9ITN - chains V and Z of the 16 polymer chains in the assembly; structure by electron microscopy, 3.48 A resolution.

== Chain V ==
Molecule: ATP synthase subunit b
From: Chloroflexus aurantiacus J-10-fl
UniProt: A9WGS8 (ATPF_CHLAA); numbering as in UniProt (aligned over 1-164)
Sequence (164 residues; row label = number of the first residue in the row):
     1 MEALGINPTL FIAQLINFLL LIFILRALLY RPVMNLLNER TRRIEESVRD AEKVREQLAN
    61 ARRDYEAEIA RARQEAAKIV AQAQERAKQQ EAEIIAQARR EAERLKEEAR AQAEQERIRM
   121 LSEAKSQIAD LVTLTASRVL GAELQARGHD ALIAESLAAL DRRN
Not modelled in the structure: 1-4, 159-164

== Chain Z ==
Molecule: ATP synthase subunit a
From: Chloroflexus aurantiacus J-10-fl
UniProt: A9WGT0 (A9WGT0_CHLAA); numbering as in UniProt (aligned over 1-312)
Sequence (312 residues; each row starts with the number of its first residue):
     1 MSTRTRNILI IVGALIISIA SRFFLYTGPP HVEVAAEVIF DGIPGFPITN SFVVAIIIDI
    61 FVIALAVAAT RNLQMVPRGL QNVMEFILES LYNLFRNINA KYVATAFPLV ATIFLFVLFG
   121 NWFGLLPGVG SIGVCHEKKE EHAVVDERLA LAAPAAPLSS VAAAEGEEIH DTCAAQGKKL
   181 VPLFRAPAAD LNFTFAIAVI SFVFIEYWGF RALGPGYLKK FFNTNGIMSF VGIIEFISEL
   241 VKPFALAFRL FGNIFAGEVL LVVMAFLVPL LLPLPFYGFE VFVGFIQALI FALLTYAFLN
   301 IAVTGHDEEH AH
Not modelled in the structure: 1-11, 137-168, 305-312
Disulfides: Cys-135/Cys-173

== Chain V / chain Z interface ==
Pairs across the interface (58):
  Gly-5(V) / Ala-35(Z)
  Gly-5(V) / Ala-36(Z)
  Gly-5(V) / Glu-37(Z)  hydrogen bond (backbone-side chain)
  Gly-5(V) / Asn-192(Z)
  Ile-6(V) / Asn-192(Z)
  Asn-7(V) / Asn-192(Z)
  Thr-9(V) / Phe-46(Z)
  Leu-10(V) / Glu-37(Z)
  Leu-10(V) / Pro-47(Z)
  Leu-10(V) / Thr-49(Z)
  Leu-10(V) / Asn-192(Z)
  Phe-11(V) / Phe-195(Z)  hydrophobic
  Phe-11(V) / Val-199(Z)  hydrophobic
  Ala-13(V) / Phe-52(Z)
  Gln-14(V) / Phe-52(Z)
  Gln-14(V) / Ala-55(Z)
  Gln-14(V) / Asp-190(Z)
  Gln-14(V) / Asn-192(Z)
  Gln-14(V) / Phe-193(Z)
  Leu-15(V) / Ala-196(Z)
  Asn-17(V) / Asp-59(Z)  hydrogen bond
  Asn-17(V) / Phe-116(Z)
  Phe-18(V) / Thr-112(Z)
  Phe-18(V) / Ile-113(Z)  hydrophobic
  Phe-18(V) / Phe-116(Z)  hydrophobic
  Phe-18(V) / Ile-197(Z)  hydrophobic
  Leu-19(V) / Ile-200(Z)  hydrophobic
  Leu-21(V) / Asp-59(Z)
  Leu-21(V) / Phe-116(Z)  hydrophobic
  Ile-22(V) / Leu-109(Z)  hydrophobic
  Ile-22(V) / Thr-112(Z)
  Ile-24(V) / Ile-63(Z)  hydrophobic
  Leu-25(V) / Thr-112(Z)
  Arg-26(V) / Thr-105(Z)
  Arg-26(V) / Pro-108(Z)
  Leu-28(V) / Ala-66(Z)  hydrophobic
  Leu-28(V) / Val-67(Z)  hydrophobic
  Leu-28(V) / Thr-70(Z)  hydrogen bond (backbone-side chain)
  Leu-29(V) / Ala-66(Z)  hydrophobic
  Leu-29(V) / Met-84(Z)  hydrophobic
  Leu-29(V) / Leu-88(Z)
  Tyr-30(V) / Phe-107(Z)  hydrophobic
  Tyr-30(V) / Pro-108(Z)
  Tyr-30(V) / Ala-111(Z)  hydrogen bond (side chain-backbone)
  Tyr-30(V) / Thr-112(Z)  hydrogen bond (side chain-backbone)
  Pro-32(V) / Leu-73(Z)  hydrophobic
  Val-33(V) / Leu-73(Z)  hydrophobic
  Val-33(V) / Gln-81(Z)
  Val-33(V) / Leu-88(Z)  hydrophobic
  Met-34(V) / Leu-88(Z)
  Met-34(V) / Tyr-92(Z)  hydrophobic
  Met-34(V) / Phe-107(Z)  hydrophobic
  Leu-36(V) / Leu-73(Z)
  Leu-36(V) / Glu-85(Z)
  Glu-39(V) / Met-75(Z)
  Arg-40(V) / Met-75(Z)  hydrogen bond (side chain-backbone)
  Arg-40(V) / Pro-77(Z)
  Arg-40(V) / Glu-85(Z)  salt bridge
Interface residues without a listed pair, chain V (28 interface residues in all): Leu-37, Arg-43
Interface residues without a listed pair, chain Z (46 interface residues in all): Ser-51, Ile-56, Val-62, Leu-65, Gln-74, Val-76, Glu-89, Leu-115, Leu-191

== Overview ==
28 residues of chain V face 46 of chain Z across their interface, with 6 hydrogen bonds and 1 salt bridge.
Among the polar pairs are Arg-40(V)/Glu-85(Z), Gly-5(V)/Glu-37(Z) and Asn-17(V)/Asp-59(Z).
Chain V is ATP synthase subunit b and chain Z is ATP synthase subunit a, both from Chloroflexus aurantiacus
J-10-fl; the structure, Chloroflexus aurantiacus ATP synthase, state 1, focused refinement of FO and
peripheral stalk, was determined by electron microscopy (same publication as 9ITJ, 9ITK, 9ITL, 9ITM, 9ITO,
9ITP and 11 further entries).
